Entry 7ZNQ (electron microscopy, 3.04 A resolution); this record covers chains D and L of the 6 polymer chains in the assembly.

Chain D:
Name: Probable ABC transporter binding protein NosD
Organism: Pseudomonas stutzeri ATCC 14405
UniProt: P19843 (NOSD_PSEST); numbering as in UniProt (aligned over 1-436)
Sequence (436 residues; row label = number of the first residue in the row):
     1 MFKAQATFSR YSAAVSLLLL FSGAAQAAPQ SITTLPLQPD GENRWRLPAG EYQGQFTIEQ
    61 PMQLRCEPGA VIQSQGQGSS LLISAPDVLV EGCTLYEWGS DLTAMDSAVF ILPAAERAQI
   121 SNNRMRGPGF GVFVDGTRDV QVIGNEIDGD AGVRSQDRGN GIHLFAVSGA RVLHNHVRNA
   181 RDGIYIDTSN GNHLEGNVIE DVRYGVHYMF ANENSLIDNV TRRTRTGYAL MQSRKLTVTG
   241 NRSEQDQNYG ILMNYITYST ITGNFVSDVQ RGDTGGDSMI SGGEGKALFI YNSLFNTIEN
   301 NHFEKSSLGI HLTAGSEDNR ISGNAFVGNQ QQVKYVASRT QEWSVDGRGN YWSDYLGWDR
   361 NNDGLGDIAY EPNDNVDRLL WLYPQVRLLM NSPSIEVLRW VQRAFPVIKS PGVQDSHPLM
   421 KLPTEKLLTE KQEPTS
Unresolved in the structure: 1-27, 273-282, 430-436
Bound ions: Cu ion: H207, M209, M231 (shared with M50(L) of chain L); Mg2+: D359, N361, D363, L365, D367

Chain L:
Name: Copper-binding lipoprotein NosL
Organism: Pseudomonas stutzeri ATCC 14405
UniProt: Q52529 (NOSL_PSEST); residue numbers follow UniProt; this construct covers 1-190
Sequence (198 residues; each row starts with the number of its first residue):
     1 MNALHRIGAG TLLAVLLAFG LTGCGEKEEV QQSLEPVAFH DSDECHVCGM IITDFPGPKG
    61 QAVEKRGVKK FCSTAEMLGW WLQPENRLLD AKLYVHDMGR SVWEKPDDGH LIDATSAYYV
   121 VGTSLKGAMG ASLASFAEEQ DAKALAGMHG GRVLRFEEID QALLQEAASM QHGGMHDHAP
   181 NGAHNAHAGH WSHPQFEK
Unresolved in the structure: 1-29, 175-198
Sequence notes: expression tag (191-198)
Bound ions: Zn2+: C45, C48, C72, E76; Cu ion: M50 (shared with H207(D), M209(D), M231(D) of chain D)
Curated features (UniProtKB/Swiss-Prot):
  - lipidation: C24 (N-palmitoyl cysteine)

Chain D / chain L interface:
Pairs across the interface (38):
  Q156(D) - D41(L)  hydrogen bond (side chain-backbone)
  Q156(D) - I51(L)
  R181(D) - I51(L)
  R181(D) - D54(L)  salt bridge
  R203(D) - I51(L)
  Y204(D) - C48(L)  hydrogen bond (side chain-backbone)
  Y204(D) - G49(L)  hydrogen bond (side chain-backbone)
  Y204(D) - M50(L)  hydrogen bond (side chain-backbone)
  H207(D) - M50(L)
  M209(D) - M50(L)  hydrophobic
  F210(D) - H172(L)
  R225(D) - E44(L)  salt bridge
  M231(D) - C48(L)
  M231(D) - M50(L)  hydrophobic
  Q232(D) - M129(L)  hydrogen bond (side chain-backbone)
  Q232(D) - G130(L)
  Q232(D) - H172(L)
  L252(D) - V47(L)
  N254(D) - V47(L)
  N254(D) - M129(L)
  Y255(D) - A75(L)
  Y255(D) - A168(L)  hydrophobic
  Y291(D) - V47(L)
  Y291(D) - G79(L)
  Y291(D) - W80(L)
  Y291(D) - Q83(L)
  N292(D) - Q161(L)
  N292(D) - Q165(L)  hydrogen bond (backbone-side chain)
  S293(D) - Q165(L)
  L294(D) - Q165(L)
  T313(D) - Q83(L)  hydrogen bond
  A314(D) - Q83(L)  hydrogen bond (backbone-side chain)
  A314(D) - P84(L)
  G315(D) - Q161(L)
  K334(D) - E85(L)  salt bridge
  V336(D) - P84(L)
  V336(D) - E85(L)
  L382(D) - L88(L)  hydrophobic
Other interface residues (no listed pair), chain D (27 interface residues in all): R234, Y249, F289, Y383
Other interface residues (no listed pair), chain L (26 interface residues in all): S42, H46, F55, A128, L164

Overview:
27 residues of chain D and 26 residues of chain L are in contact; the contacts include 8 hydrogen bonds and 3
salt bridges. Polar contacts include R181(D)-D54(L), R225(D)-E44(L) and K334(D)-E85(L). The Cu ion site is
built by H207(D), M209(D), M231(D) and M50(L).
Chain D is Probable ABC transporter binding protein NosD and chain L is Copper-binding lipoprotein NosL, both
from Pseudomonas stutzeri ATCC 14405; the structure, ABC transporter complex NosDFYL in GDN, was determined by
electron microscopy together with 7O0Y, 7O0Z, 7O10, 7O11, 7O12, 7O13 and 10 further entries from the same
study.
